PDB entry 7UO8 | X-ray diffraction, 1.60 A resolution | chains A and B

[Chain A]
Molecule: Tlde1a
Organism: Salmonella enterica subsp. enterica serovar Typhimurium
UniProt: H9L4J5 (H9L4J5_SALTM); numbering as in UniProt (aligned over 2-173)
Amino-acid sequence (174 residues; each row starts with the number of its first residue):
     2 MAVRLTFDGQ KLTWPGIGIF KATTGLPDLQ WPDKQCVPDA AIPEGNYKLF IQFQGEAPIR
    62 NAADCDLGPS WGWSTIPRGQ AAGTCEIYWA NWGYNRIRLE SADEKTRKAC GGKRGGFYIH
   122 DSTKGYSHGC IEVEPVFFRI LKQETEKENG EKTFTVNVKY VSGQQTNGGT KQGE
Differences from the reference sequence: expression tag (174-175)
Modified positions: C131 (s,S-(2-hydroxyethyl)thiocysteine; CME)
Disulfides: C37-C111, C66-C86
Residues lining bound ligands: D-methionine (MED): P39, D40, K114, R115, G116, F118, H129, G130
Reported in the primary citation:
  - binding site for D-methionine: D40, R115, G116, G130
  - catalytic residues: H121 (by similarity / conservation)
  - catalytic residues: H129 (from molecular simulation)
  - catalytic residues: C131 (proposed by the authors, not directly observed)
  - mutagenesis - R99A, S128A: decreased stability
  - mutagenesis - W93A, G130Q, C131A: abolished catalytic activity
  - mutagenesis - D40A, R115A, H129A: decreased catalytic activity
  - mutagenesis - H129A: unchanged catalytic activity on D-Leu

[Chain B]
Molecule: His-his-his-his-his
Organism: synthetic construct
Amino-acid sequence (6 residues; each row starts with the number of its first residue):
   702 HHHHHH
Not modelled in the structure: 707
Residues lining bound ligands: D-methionine (MED): H702, H703, H704

[How chain A and chain B interact]
Contacting residue pairs (15):
  R61(A) with H702(B); H704(B), hydrogen bond (side chain-backbone)
  D65(A) with H706(B), hydrogen bond (backbone-side chain)
  C66(A) with H706(B), hydrogen bond (backbone-side chain)
  D67(A) with H704(B); H705(B); H706(B)
  L68(A) with H706(B)
  Y89(A) with H706(B)
  W93(A) with H706(B), hydrogen bond (side chain-backbone)
  G116(A) with H703(B)
  G117(A) with H703(B); H704(B), hydrogen bond (backbone-side chain)
  H129(A) with H704(B)
  C131(A) with H704(B)
Other interface residues (no listed pair), chain A (14 interface residues in all): W90, R115, Y119

[Summary]
Chain A and chain B form an interface of 14 and 5 residues respectively, with 5 hydrogen bonds. Polar pairs
include R61(A)-H704(B), D65(A)-H706(B) and C66(A)-H706(B). The paper reports catalytic residues H121(A),
H129(A) and C131(A); W93A, G130Q and C131A of chain A abolish catalytic activity; 8 substitutions were tested
in all.
Here chain A is Tlde1a (Salmonella enterica subsp. enterica serovar Typhimurium) and chain B is
His-his-his-his-his (synthetic construct). Entry 7UO8 (Co-crystal structure of Salmonella Typhimurium Tlde1a
in complex with D-methionine) was determined by X-ray diffraction (same publication as 7UMA and 7UO3).
